8IA7 - chains E and A of the 6 polymer chains in the assembly; structure by electron microscopy, 3.10 A resolution.

# Chain E
Protein: scfv16
From: Mus musculus
Notes: antibody fragment or engineered binder
Sequence (269 residues; each row starts with the number of its first residue; note: 3 numbers in that range are skipped by the numbering (no residue carries them; nothing is unmodelled there); a row labelled like 120A-120O holds insertion residues (120A, then the next letters in order)):
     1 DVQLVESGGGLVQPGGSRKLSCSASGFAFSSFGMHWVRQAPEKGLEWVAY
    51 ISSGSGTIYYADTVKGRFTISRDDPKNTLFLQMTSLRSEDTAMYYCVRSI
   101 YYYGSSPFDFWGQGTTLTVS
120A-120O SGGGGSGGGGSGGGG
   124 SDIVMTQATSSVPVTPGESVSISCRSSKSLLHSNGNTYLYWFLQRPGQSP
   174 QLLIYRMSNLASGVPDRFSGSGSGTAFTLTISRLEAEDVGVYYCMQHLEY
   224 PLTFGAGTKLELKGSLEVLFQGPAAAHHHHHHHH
Unresolved in the structure: 1, 120A-120O, 236-257
Disulfides: Cys-147/Cys-217

# Chain A
Protein: Guanine nucleotide-binding protein G(q) subunit alpha
From: Homo sapiens
UniProt: P50148 (GNAQ_HUMAN); residues 30-353 here correspond to UniProt positions 36-359 (UniProt number = residue number + 6)
Sequence (353 residues; each row starts with the number of its first residue):
     1 MGCTLSAEDKAAVERSKMIDRNLREDGEKARRELKLLLLGTGESGKSTFI
    51 KQMRIIHGSGYSDEDKRGFTKLVYQNIFTAMQAMIRAMDTLKIPYKYEHN
   101 KAHAQLVREVDVEKVSAFENPYVDAIKSLWNDPGIQECYDRRREYQLSDS
   151 TKYYLNDLDRVADPAYLPTQQDVLRVRVPTTGIIEYPFDLQSVIFRMVDV
   201 GGQRSERRKWIHCFENVTSIMFLVALSEYDQVLVESDNENRMEESKALFR
   251 TIITYPWFQNSSVILFLNKKDLLEEKIMYSHLVDYFPEYDGPQRDAQAAR
   301 EFILKMFVDLNPDSDKIIYSHFTCATDTENIRFVFAAVKDTILQLNLKEY
   351 NLV
Unresolved in the structure: 1-4, 59-181, 233-239
Differences from the reference sequence: initiating methionine (1); expression tag (2-29)

# Interface between chain E and chain A
Residue-residue contacts - 21 pairs, chain E then chain A:
  Ser-31(E) with Arg-15(A), hydrogen bond
  Ser-52(E) with Glu-14(A), hydrogen bond
  Ser-53(E) with Glu-14(A); Met-18(A), hydrogen bond
  Thr-57(E) with Glu-14(A)
  Tyr-59(E) with Lys-10(A)
  Ile-100(E) with Arg-15(A)
  Tyr-101(E) with Glu-8(A); Ala-11(A), hydrophobic; Ala-12(A); Arg-15(A)
  Tyr-102(E) with Arg-15(A)
  His-155(E) with Ser-6(A)
  Tyr-161(E) with Ser-6(A), hydrogen bond; Glu-8(A)
  Tyr-163(E) with Glu-8(A), hydrogen bond
  Arg-179(E) with Glu-8(A), salt bridge
  His-220(E) with Ala-7(A); Glu-8(A)
  Leu-221(E) with Ala-7(A)
  Tyr-223(E) with Ala-7(A), hydrogen bond (side chain-backbone)
Other interface residues (no listed pair), chain E (20 interface residues in all): Tyr-50, Gly-54, Gly-56, Pro-107, Asn-157
Other interface residues (no listed pair), chain A (11 interface residues in all): Leu-5, Asp-9

# Overview
The interface between chain E and chain A involves 20 residues on one side and 11 on the other; the contacts
include 6 hydrogen bonds and 1 salt bridge. Polar pairs include Arg-179(E)/Glu-8(A), Ser-31(E)/Arg-15(A) and
Ser-52(E)/Glu-14(A).
Here chain E is scfv16 (Mus musculus) and chain A is Guanine nucleotide-binding protein G(q) subunit alpha
(Homo sapiens). Entry 8IA7 (Structural insights into human brain gut peptide cholecystokinin receptors) was
determined by electron microscopy, deposited together with 7XOU, 7XOV and 7XOW.
